Entry 6RXJ (X-ray diffraction, 1.60 A resolution); this record covers chains A and C.

== Chain A ==
Protein: NAD-dependent protein deacylase
Source organism: Escherichia coli (strain K12)
Notes: EC 3.5.1.-; fragment: H4K16Ac
UniProtKB: P75960 (NPD_ECOLI); residue numbers follow UniProt; this construct covers 40-254
Chain sequence (254 residues; each row starts with the number of its first residue; note: 40 numbers in that range are skipped by the numbering (no residue carries them; nothing is unmodelled there); numbers below 1 keep their minus sign (Met-14 is residue -14)):
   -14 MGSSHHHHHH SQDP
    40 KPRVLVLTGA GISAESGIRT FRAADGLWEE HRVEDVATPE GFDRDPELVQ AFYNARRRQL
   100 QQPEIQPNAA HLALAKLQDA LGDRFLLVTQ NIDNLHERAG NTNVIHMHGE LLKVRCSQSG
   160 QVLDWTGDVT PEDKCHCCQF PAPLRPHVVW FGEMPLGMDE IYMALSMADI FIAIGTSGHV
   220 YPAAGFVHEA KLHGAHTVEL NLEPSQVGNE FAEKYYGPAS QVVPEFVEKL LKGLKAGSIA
Disordered / not traced: -14 to -1, 275-279
Sequence notes: initiating methionine (-14); expression tag (-13 to -1, 255-279)
Curated features (UniProtKB/Swiss-Prot):
  - active site: His147 (Proton acceptor)
  - binding site (NAD(+)): Gln129 to Asp132, Gly214 to Ser216, Asn240 to Glu242
  - binding site (substrate): Tyr92, Arg95
  - binding site (Zn(2+)): Cys155, Cys174
  - mutagenesis: Tyr92 (Y92F: 42-fold decrease in desuccinylase activity. 3-fold decrease in deacetylase activity), Arg95 (R95M: 100-fold decrease in desuccinylase activity. 3-fold decrease in deacetylase activity)
Metal / ion sites: Zn2+: Cys155, Cys174, Cys176, Cys177
From the paper describing this entry:
  - mutagenesis - A76G/I131C: abolished catalytic activity on decrotonylation
  - mutagenesis - A76G/I131C: decreased catalytic activity on acetyl groups
  - mutagenesis - A76G/I131C: unchanged catalytic activity on butyryl groups

== Chain C ==
Protein: Histone H4
UniProtKB: P02309 (H4_YEAST); residues 12-21 here correspond to UniProt positions 13-22 (UniProt number = residue number + 1)
Chain sequence (10 residues; row label = number of the first residue in the row):
    12 KGGAKRHRKI
Disordered / not traced: 12, 20-21
Modified / non-standard residues: Lys16 (N(6)-acetyllysine; ALY)
Curated features (UniProtKB/Swiss-Prot):
  - DNA-binding region: Lys16 to Lys20
  - modified residue: Lys12 (N6-acetyl-N6-methyllysine), Lys16 (N6-acetyllysine)
From the paper describing this entry:
  - post-translational modification sites: Lys16

== How chain A and chain C interact ==
Contacting residue pairs - 29 pairs, chain A then chain C:
  Phe60(A) - His18(C)
  His147(A) - Lys16(C)
  Val187(A) - Lys16(C)
  Val188(A) - Lys16(C)
  Trp189(A) - Lys16(C)
  Phe190(A) - Lys16(C)
  Phe190(A) - Arg17(C)
  Phe190(A) - His18(C)
  Gly191(A) - Ala15(C)
  Gly191(A) - Lys16(C)  hydrogen bond (backbone-backbone)
  Glu192(A) - Ala15(C)
  Glu192(A) - Lys16(C)  hydrogen bond (backbone-backbone)
  Met193(A) - Gly14(C)
  Met193(A) - Ala15(C)  hydrophobic
  Pro194(A) - Gly14(C)
  Pro194(A) - Lys16(C)
  Tyr201(A) - Gly13(C)
  His218(A) - Arg17(C)
  His218(A) - His18(C)
  His218(A) - Arg19(C)  hydrogen bond (backbone-backbone)
  Val219(A) - Arg17(C)
  Tyr220(A) - Ala15(C)
  Tyr220(A) - Lys16(C)
  Tyr220(A) - Arg17(C)  hydrogen bond (backbone-backbone)
  Tyr220(A) - Arg19(C)
  Pro221(A) - Gly13(C)
  Pro221(A) - Gly14(C)
  Pro221(A) - Ala15(C)
  Pro221(A) - Arg17(C)
Other interface residues (no listed pair), chain A (19 interface residues in all): Ala62, Gln129, Ile131, Met197

== Summary ==
19 residues of chain A face 7 of chain C across their interface; the contacts include 4 hydrogen bonds.
Backbone hydrogen bonds pair Gly191(A)-Lys16(C), Glu192(A)-Lys16(C) and His218(A)-Arg19(C). The paper reports
that A76G/I131C of chain A abolish catalytic activity on decrotonylation; a modification site at Lys16(C).
Here chain A is NAD-dependent protein deacylase (Escherichia coli (strain K12)) and chain C is Histone H4.
Entry 6RXJ (Crystal structure of CobB wt in complex with H4K16-Acetyl peptide) was determined by X-ray
diffraction, deposited together with 6RXK, 6RXL, 6RXM, 6RXO, 6RXP, 6RXQ, 6RXR and 6RXS.
